Entry 8TY7 (X-ray diffraction, 3.21 A resolution); this record covers chains H and L of the 4 polymer chains in the assembly.

[Chain H]
Molecule: GC_w2_3C10, heavy chain
From: Homo sapiens
Chain sequence (225 residues; each row starts with the number of its first residue; numbering starts at 0):
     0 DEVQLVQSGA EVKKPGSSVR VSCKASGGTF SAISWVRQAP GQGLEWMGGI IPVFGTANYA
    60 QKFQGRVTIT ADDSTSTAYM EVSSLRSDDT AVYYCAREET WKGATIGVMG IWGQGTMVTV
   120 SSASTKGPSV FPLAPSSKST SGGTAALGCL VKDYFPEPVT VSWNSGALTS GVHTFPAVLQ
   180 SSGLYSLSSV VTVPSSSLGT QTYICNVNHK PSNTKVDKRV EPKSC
Disordered / not traced: 0, 136-141
Cystine bridges: C22-C94, C148-C204

[Chain L]
Molecule: GC_w2_3C10, light chain
From: Homo sapiens
Chain sequence (214 residues; each row starts with the number of its first residue):
     1 DIQMTQSPSS LSASVGDRVT ITCRASQSIS SYLNWYQHKP GKAPKLLIFT ASNLQSGVPS
    61 RFSGGGSGTD FTLTISSLQP EDFATYYCQQ SYTSPRTFGQ GTKVEIKRTV AAPSVFIFPP
   121 SDEQLKSGTA SVVCLLNNFY PREAKVQWKV DNALQSGNSQ ESVTEQDSKD STYSLSSTLT
   181 LSKADYEKHK VYACEVTHQG LSSPVTKSFN RGEC
Disordered / not traced: 214
Cystine bridges: C23-C88, C134-C194

[Interface between chain H and chain L]
Pairs across the interface (66; chain H residue first):
  Q37(H) with H38(L), hydrogen bond
  G42(H) with Y87(L)
  L43(H) with Y87(L), hydrophobic; F98(L), hydrophobic
  W45(H) with P95(L), hydrophobic; R96(L); F98(L), hydrophobic
  Y93(H) with H38(L); A43(L), hydrophobic; P44(L)
  T99(H) with F49(L); Q55(L)
  W100(H) with F49(L), hydrophobic; N53(L); L54(L); Q55(L); S56(L)
  K101(H) with N53(L)
  G106(H) with N34(L); Q89(L); S91(L), hydrogen bond (backbone-side chain); R96(L)
  V107(H) with N34(L); Y36(L); F49(L), hydrophobic
  M108(H) with Y36(L), hydrogen bond (backbone-side chain); Q89(L); F98(L), hydrophobic
  G109(H) with L46(L)
  W111(H) with Y36(L); P44(L)
  G112(H) with A43(L)
  F130(H) with S121(L); Q124(L)
  P131(H) with S121(L); E123(L)
  L132(H) with F118(L), hydrophobic
  A133(H) with F118(L)
  T143(H) with F116(L)
  A145(H) with F116(L), hydrophobic; F118(L)
  L149(H) with S131(L)
  K151(H) with S131(L); T180(L)
  S169(H) with K169(L), hydrogen bond
  H172(H) with N137(L), hydrogen bond; N138(L), hydrogen bond; D167(L); S174(L)
  T173(H) with T164(L)
  F174(H) with L135(L), hydrophobic; S162(L); T164(L); S174(L); L175(L); S176(L)
  P175(H) with S162(L), hydrogen bond (backbone-side chain); V163(L); T164(L)
  V177(H) with Q160(L); S162(L)
  L178(H) with Q160(L), hydrogen bond (backbone-side chain)
  Q179(H) with Q160(L)
  V189(H) with L135(L), hydrophobic
  T191(H) with N137(L)
  C224(H) with E213(L)
Also at the interface, not in a pair above, chain H (45 interface residues in all): V35, Q41, E44, Y58, A59, Q60, T104, I105, P134, A144, L146, S187
Also at the interface, not in a pair above, chain L (44 interface residues in all): K42, S94, Q100, S127, V133, E161, T178

[Overview]
45 residues of chain H face 44 of chain L across their interface; the contacts include 8 hydrogen bonds. Polar
contacts include Q37(H)-H38(L), G106(H)-S91(L) and M108(H)-Y36(L).
Here chain H is GC_w2_3C10, heavy chain and chain L is GC_w2_3C10, light chain, both from Homo sapiens. Entry
8TY7 (Crystal structure of 05.GC.w2.3C10 Fab in complex with H1 HA from A/California/04/2009(H1N1)) was
determined by X-ray diffraction (same publication as 8TXM, 8TXP, 8TXT and 8U44).
